PDB entry 2Y0N | X-ray diffraction, 3.00 A resolution | chains G and H of the 8 polymer chains in the assembly

# Chain G (and H)
Molecule: Male-specific lethal 1 homolog
Source organism: Mus musculus
Notes: fragment: pehe domain, residues 545-597; chain H of this document is another copy of the same molecule, construct and numbering; everything in this record applies to it too
UniProtKB: Q6PDM1 (MSL1_MOUSE); residue numbers follow UniProt; this construct covers 545-597
Sequence (56 residues; row label = number of the first residue in the row):
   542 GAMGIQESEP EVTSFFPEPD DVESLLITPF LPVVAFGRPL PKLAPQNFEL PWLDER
Not modelled in the structure: 542-552, 559-567, 591-597
Differences from the reference sequence: expression tag (542-544)
Reported in the primary citation:
  - mutagenesis - A576E, F577E: unchanged binding to Male-specific lethal 3 homolog
  - mutagenesis - A576E/F589E, F577E/F589E: decreased binding to Male-specific lethal 3 homolog
  - mutagenesis - F556E/A576E/F589E, F556E/F577E/F589E: abolished binding to Male-specific lethal 3 homolog

# How chain G and chain H interact
Contacting residue pairs - 6 pairs, chain G then chain H:
  Ile-568(G) with Lys-583(H), hydrogen bond (backbone-backbone); Leu-584(H); Ala-585(H), hydrophobic
  Lys-583(G) with Ile-568(H)
  Leu-584(G) with Ile-568(H)
  Ala-585(G) with Ile-568(H), hydrophobic

# In short
The chain G/chain H interface involves 4 residues from each chain, with 1 hydrogen bond. The hydrogen-bonded
pair Ile-568(G)/Lys-583(H) is a backbone contact. From the paper: A576E/F589E and F577E/F589E of chain G
reduce binding to Male-specific lethal 3 homolog; F556E/A576E/F589E and F556E/F577E/F589E of chain G abolish
binding to Male-specific lethal 3 homolog; 6 substitutions were tested in all.
Chain G and chain H are both Male-specific lethal 1 homolog (Mus musculus); the structure, Crystal structure
of the complex between dosage compensation factors MSL1 and MSL3, was determined by X-ray diffraction (same
publication as 2Y0M).
